Entry 2WYY (electron microscopy, 10.60 A resolution (very low resolution: no residue pairs are listed; an interface is given only as per-side residue counts)); this record covers chains A and R of the 12 polymer chains in the assembly.

# Chain A
Name: Nucleoprotein
From: Vesicular stomatitis indiana virus
UniProtKB: P03521 (NCAP_VSIVA); residue numbers follow UniProt; this construct covers 1-422
Sequence (422 residues; numbered 1 to 422; the number before each row is that of its first residue):
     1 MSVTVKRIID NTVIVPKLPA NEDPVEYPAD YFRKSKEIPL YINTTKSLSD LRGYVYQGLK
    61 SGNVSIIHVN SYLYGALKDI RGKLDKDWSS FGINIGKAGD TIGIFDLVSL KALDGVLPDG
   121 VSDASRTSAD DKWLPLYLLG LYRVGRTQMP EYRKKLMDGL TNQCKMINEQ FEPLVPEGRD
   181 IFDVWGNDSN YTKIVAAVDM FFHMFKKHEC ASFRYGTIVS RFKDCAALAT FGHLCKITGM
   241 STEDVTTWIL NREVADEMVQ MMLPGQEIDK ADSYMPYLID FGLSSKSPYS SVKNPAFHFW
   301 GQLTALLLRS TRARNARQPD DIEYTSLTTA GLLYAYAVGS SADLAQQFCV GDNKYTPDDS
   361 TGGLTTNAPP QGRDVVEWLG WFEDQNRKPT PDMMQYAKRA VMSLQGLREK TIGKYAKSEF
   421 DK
Not modelled in the structure: 1, 358-364
Curated features (UniProtKB/Swiss-Prot):
  - binding site (RNA): Arg143, Tyr152, Lys206, Arg214, Lys286, Arg317, Arg408
Reported in the primary citation:
  - conformationally variable residues (domain motion): Ile237, Arg309, Tyr324, Glu419

# Chain R
Molecule: Poly-uridine
From: Vesicular stomatitis indiana virus
Sequence (45 nucleotides; each row starts with the number of its first residue):
    18 UUUUUUUUUU UUUUUUUUUU UUUUUUUUUU UUUUUUUUUU UUUUU

# How chain A and chain R interact
At this resolution (11 A) residue pairs are not listed: 26 residues of chain A and 10 of chain R lie at the interface.

# In short
The interface between chain A and chain R involves 26 residues on one side and 10 on the other. From UniProt:
7 RNA-binding residues on chain A. The paper reports conformational variability at Ile237(A), Arg309(A) and
Tyr324(A) among others.
Here chain A is Nucleoprotein and chain R is Poly-uridine, both from Vesicular stomatitis indiana virus. Entry
2WYY (Cryoem model of the vesicular stomatitis virus) was determined by electron microscopy.
